4MJ5 - chains A and C of the 3 polymer chains in the assembly; structure by X-ray diffraction, 2.40 A resolution.

# Chain A
Name: HLA class I histocompatibility antigen, A-11 alpha chain
From: Homo sapiens
UniProt: P13746 (1A11_HUMAN); residues 1-274 here correspond to UniProt positions 25-298 (UniProt number = residue number + 24)
Sequence (274 residues; each row starts with the number of its first residue):
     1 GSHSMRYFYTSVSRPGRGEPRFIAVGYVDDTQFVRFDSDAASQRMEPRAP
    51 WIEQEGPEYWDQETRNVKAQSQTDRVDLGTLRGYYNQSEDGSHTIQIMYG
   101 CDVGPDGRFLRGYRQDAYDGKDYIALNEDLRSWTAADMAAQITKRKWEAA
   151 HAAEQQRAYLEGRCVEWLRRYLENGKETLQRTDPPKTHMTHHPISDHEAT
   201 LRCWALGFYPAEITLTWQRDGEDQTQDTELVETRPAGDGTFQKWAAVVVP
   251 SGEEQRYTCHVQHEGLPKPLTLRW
Disulfide bonds: C101-C164, C203-C259
Reported in the primary citation:
  - binding site for Nucleocapsid protein (chain C): Y7, M45, E63, V67

# Chain C
Name: Nucleocapsid protein
UniProt: R4P6M5 (R4P6M5_9INFA); residues 1-11 here correspond to UniProt positions 188-198 (UniProt number = residue number + 187)
Sequence (11 residues; row label = number of the first residue in the row):
     1 TIAMELIRMIK

# How chain A and chain C interact
Contacting residue pairs (41):
  Y7(A) with T1(C), hydrogen bond (side chain-backbone); I2(C), hydrophobic
  Y9(A) with I2(C)
  M45(A) with I2(C), hydrophobic
  Q62(A) with M4(C)
  E63(A) with T1(C), hydrogen bond; I2(C), hydrogen bond (side chain-backbone)
  N66(A) with I2(C); M4(C); I7(C)
  V67(A) with I2(C)
  A69(A) with I7(C), hydrophobic
  Q70(A) with L6(C); I7(C)
  T73(A) with I7(C), hydrogen bond (side chain-backbone)
  D77(A) with I10(C); K11(C), salt bridge
  T80(A) with K11(C)
  L81(A) with K11(C)
  Y84(A) with K11(C), hydrogen bond (side chain-backbone)
  Y99(A) with I2(C); A3(C), hydrogen bond (side chain-backbone); L6(C), hydrophobic
  R114(A) with L6(C)
  D116(A) with K11(C), salt bridge
  T143(A) with K11(C), hydrogen bond (side chain-backbone)
  K146(A) with K11(C), hydrogen bond (side chain-backbone)
  W147(A) with M9(C), hydrogen bond (side chain-backbone); I10(C), hydrogen bond (side chain-backbone); K11(C)
  A152(A) with M9(C)
  Q155(A) with E5(C)
  Q156(A) with L6(C); M9(C)
  Y159(A) with T1(C), hydrogen bond (side chain-backbone); I2(C); A3(C), hydrophobic; E5(C)
  R163(A) with T1(C), hydrogen bond
  W167(A) with T1(C)
  Y171(A) with T1(C), hydrogen bond (side chain-backbone)
Other interface residues (no listed pair), chain A (31 interface residues in all): M5, Y59, I97, Y123
The authors on this interface:
  - pairs named by the authors: Y7(A)-I2(C), M45(A)-I2(C), E63(A)-I2(C), V67(A)-I2(C)

# In short
The interface between chain A and chain C involves 31 residues on one side and 10 on the other, with 13
hydrogen bonds and 2 salt bridges. Polar contacts include D77(A)-K11(C), D116(A)-K11(C) and Y7(A)-T1(C). The
authors report contacts between Y7(A) and I2(C), M45(A) and I2(C) and E63(A) and I2(C) among others. The paper
reports a binding site for Nucleocapsid protein (chain C) at Y7(A), M45(A) and E63(A) among others.
Here chain A is HLA class I histocompatibility antigen, A-11 alpha chain (Homo sapiens) and chain C is
Nucleocapsid protein. Entry 4MJ5 (Crystal Structure of HLA-A*1101 in complex with H1-22, an influenza A(H1N1)
virus epitope) was determined by X-ray diffraction, deposited together with 4MJ6.
